5U16 - chains A and B of the 4 polymer chains in the assembly; structure by X-ray diffraction, 2.00 A resolution.

# Chain A
Protein: Major histocompatibility complex class I-related gene protein
Organism: Homo sapiens
Reference sequence: Q95460 (HMR1_HUMAN); residues 1-270 here correspond to UniProt positions 23-292 (UniProt number = residue number + 22)
Amino-acid sequence (271 residues; row label = number of the first residue in the row; numbering starts at 0):
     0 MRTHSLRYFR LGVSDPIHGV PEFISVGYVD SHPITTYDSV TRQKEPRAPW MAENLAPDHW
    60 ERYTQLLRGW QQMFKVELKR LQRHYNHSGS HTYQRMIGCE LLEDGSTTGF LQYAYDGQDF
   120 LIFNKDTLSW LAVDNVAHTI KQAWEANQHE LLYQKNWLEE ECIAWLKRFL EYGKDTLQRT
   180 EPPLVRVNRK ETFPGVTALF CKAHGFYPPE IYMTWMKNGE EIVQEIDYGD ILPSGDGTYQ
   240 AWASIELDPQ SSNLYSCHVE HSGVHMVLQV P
Unresolved in the structure: 190-194, 270
Sequence notes: initiating methionine (0); conflict Ser261 (Cys283 in Q95460)
Disulfides: Cys98-Cys161, Cys200-Cys256
Covalent attachments: 2-hydroxynaphthalene-1-carbaldehyde (7WO) linked to Lys43
Small-molecule neighbours: 2-hydroxynaphthalene-1-carbaldehyde (7WO): Tyr7, Thr34, His58, Trp59, Tyr62, Leu66, Trp69, Trp156, Trp164, Phe168
Reported in the primary citation:
  - binding site for 2-hydroxynaphthalene-1-carbaldehyde: Lys43, His58

# Chain B
Protein: Beta-2-microglobulin
Organism: Homo sapiens
Reference sequence: P61769 (B2MG_HUMAN); residues 1-99 here correspond to UniProt positions 21-119 (UniProt number = residue number + 20)
Amino-acid sequence (99 residues; numbered 1 to 99; the number before each row is that of its first residue):
     1 IQRTPKIQVY SRHPAENGKS NFLNCYVSGF HPSDIEVDLL KNGERIEKVE HSDLSFSKDW
    61 SFYLLYYTEF TPTEKDEYAC RVNHVTLSQP KIVKWDRDM
Unresolved in the structure: 97-99
Disulfides: Cys25-Cys80

# Interface between chain A and chain B
Residue-residue contacts - 45 pairs, chain A then chain B:
  Arg6(A) - Lys58(B)
  Phe8(A) - Phe56(B)  hydrophobic
  Phe8(A) - Ser57(B)
  Leu10(A) - Phe56(B)  hydrophobic
  Ile16(A) - Asp34(B)
  Val19(A) - Asp34(B)
  Ile23(A) - Phe56(B)  hydrophobic
  Val25(A) - Phe56(B)  hydrophobic
  Tyr27(A) - Ser55(B)
  Tyr27(A) - Phe56(B)  hydrogen bond (side chain-backbone)
  Arg46(A) - Asp53(B)  salt bridge
  Thr91(A) - His31(B)
  Gln93(A) - His31(B)  hydrogen bond
  Gln93(A) - Trp60(B)  hydrogen bond (side chain-backbone)
  Gln93(A) - Phe62(B)
  Arg94(A) - Trp60(B)
  Met95(A) - Lys58(B)
  Met95(A) - Trp60(B)
  Gln111(A) - Trp60(B)
  Tyr112(A) - Trp60(B)
  Ala113(A) - Trp60(B)
  Asp115(A) - Ile1(B)
  Asp115(A) - His31(B)
  Gly116(A) - Arg3(B)  hydrogen bond (backbone-side chain)
  Gly116(A) - His31(B)
  Gly116(A) - Trp60(B)
  Gln117(A) - Ile1(B)
  Gln117(A) - Arg3(B)
  Asp118(A) - Trp60(B)  hydrogen bond
  His203(A) - Pro14(B)
  Asp229(A) - Lys6(B)  salt bridge
  Asp229(A) - Gln8(B)  hydrogen bond
  Leu231(A) - Gln8(B)
  Leu231(A) - Tyr10(B)  hydrophobic
  Leu231(A) - Tyr26(B)  hydrophobic
  Pro232(A) - Tyr10(B)  hydrogen bond (backbone-side chain)
  Pro232(A) - Asn24(B)
  Pro232(A) - Tyr26(B)
  Ser233(A) - Arg12(B)  hydrogen bond (backbone-side chain)
  Ser233(A) - Asn24(B)  hydrogen bond (backbone-side chain)
  Gly234(A) - Arg12(B)  hydrogen bond (backbone-side chain)
  Asp235(A) - Arg12(B)
  Gln239(A) - Tyr10(B)
  Gln239(A) - Ser11(B)  hydrogen bond (side chain-backbone)
  Gln239(A) - Arg12(B)  hydrogen bond (side chain-backbone)
Other interface residues (no listed pair), chain A (29 interface residues in all): Arg185
Other interface residues (no listed pair), chain B (26 interface residues in all): His13, Pro32, Ser33, Leu54, Asp59, Tyr63, Leu65

# In short
29 residues of chain A and 26 residues of chain B are in contact; the contacts include 12 hydrogen bonds and 2
salt bridges. Among the polar pairs are Arg46(A)-Asp53(B), Asp229(A)-Lys6(B) and Tyr27(A)-Phe56(B).
2-hydroxynaphthalene-1-carbaldehyde is covalently linked to Lys43(A). From the paper: a binding site for
2-hydroxynaphthalene-1-carbaldehyde at Lys43(A) and His58(A).
Here chain A is Major histocompatibility complex class I-related gene protein and chain B is
Beta-2-microglobulin, both from Homo sapiens. Entry 5U16 (Structure of human MR1-2-OH-1-NA in complex with
human MAIT A-F7 TCR) was determined by X-ray diffraction (same publication as 5U1R, 5U17, 5U2V, 5U6Q and
5U72).
